PDB entry 3QJQ | X-ray diffraction, 2.90 A resolution | chains B and C of the 3 polymer chains in the assembly

# Chain B
Name: Cytochrome c oxidase subunit 2
Organism: Thermus thermophilus
Notes: EC 1.9.3.1
UniProtKB: Q5SJ80 (COX2_THET8); residue numbers follow UniProt; this construct covers 1-168
Chain sequence (168 residues; each row starts with the number of its first residue):
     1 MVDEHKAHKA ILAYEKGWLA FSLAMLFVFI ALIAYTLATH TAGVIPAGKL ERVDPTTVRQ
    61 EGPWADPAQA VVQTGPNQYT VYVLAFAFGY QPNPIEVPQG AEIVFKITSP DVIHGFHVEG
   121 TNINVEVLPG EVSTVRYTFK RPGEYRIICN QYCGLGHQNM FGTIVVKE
Disordered / not traced: 1-2
Metal / ion sites: dinuclear copper ion: H114, C149, Q151, C153, H157, M160
Curated features (UniProtKB/Swiss-Prot):
  - binding site (Cu cation): H114, C149, C153, H157

# Chain C
Name: Cytochrome c oxidase polypeptide 2A
Organism: Thermus thermophilus
Notes: EC 1.9.3.1
UniProtKB: P82543 (COXA_THET8); residue numbers follow UniProt; this construct covers 1-34
Chain sequence (34 residues; numbered 1 to 34; the number before each row is that of its first residue):
     1 MEEKPKGALA VILVLTLTIL VFWLGVYAVF FARG
Disordered / not traced: 1
Curated features (UniProtKB/Swiss-Prot):
  - modified residue: M1 (N-formylmethionine)

# How chain B and chain C interact
Pairs across the interface (26):
  D3(B) - E2(C)
  K6(B) - E2(C)
  K6(B) - E3(C)
  W18(B) - I12(C)  hydrophobic
  W18(B) - T16(C)
  F21(B) - T16(C)
  M25(B) - I19(C)  hydrophobic
  F29(B) - W23(C)  hydrophobic
  L32(B) - W23(C)  hydrophobic
  L32(B) - Y27(C)  hydrogen bond (backbone-side chain)
  Y35(B) - Y27(C)
  Y35(B) - F31(C)  hydrophobic
  T36(B) - Y27(C)
  T36(B) - F30(C)
  T36(B) - F31(C)
  T41(B) - F30(C)
  T41(B) - F31(C)
  T41(B) - G34(C)
  G120(B) - R33(C)
  T121(B) - R33(C)
  N122(B) - F30(C)
  N122(B) - R33(C)
  N122(B) - G34(C)  hydrogen bond (side chain-backbone)
  Y137(B) - R33(C)  hydrogen bond (side chain-backbone)
  Y137(B) - G34(C)
  K140(B) - G34(C)  hydrogen bond (side chain-backbone)
Interface residues without a listed pair, chain B (19 interface residues in all): Y14, I33, H40, T138
Interface residues without a listed pair, chain C (13 interface residues in all): K4, L20

# In short
The interface between chain B and chain C involves 19 residues on one side and 13 on the other, with 4
hydrogen bonds. Polar contacts include L32(B)-Y27(C), N122(B)-G34(C) and Y137(B)-R33(C). Curated annotation
(UniProt) lists 4 Cu cation-binding residues on chain B.
Chain B is Cytochrome c oxidase subunit 2 and chain C is Cytochrome c oxidase polypeptide 2A, both from
Thermus thermophilus; the structure, The structure of and photolytic induced changes of carbon monoxide
binding to the cytochrome ba3-oxidase from ..., was determined by X-ray diffraction together with 3QJR, 3QJS,
3QJT, 3QJU and 3QJV from the same study.
